PDB entry 7CQP | X-ray diffraction, 1.90 A resolution | chains B and C

# Chain B
Protein: Calmodulin-1
From: Mus musculus
Reference sequence: P0DP26 (CALM1_MOUSE); numbering as in UniProt (aligned over 1-78)
Chain sequence (80 residues; each row starts with the number of its first residue; numbers below 1 keep their minus sign (Gly-1 is residue -1)):
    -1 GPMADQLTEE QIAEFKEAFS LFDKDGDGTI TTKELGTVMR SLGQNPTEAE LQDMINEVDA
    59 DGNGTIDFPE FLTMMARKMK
Disordered / not traced: -1 to 3
Differences from the reference sequence: expression tag (-1 to 0)
Curated features (UniProtKB/Swiss-Prot):
  - binding site (Ca(2+)): Asp21, Asp23, Asp25, Thr27, Glu32, Asp57, Asp59, Asn61, Thr63, Glu68
  - modified residue: Ala2 (N-acetylalanine), Lys22 (N6-acetyllysine), Thr45 (Phosphothreonine)
  - cross-link: Lys22 (Glycyl lysine isopeptide (Lys-Gly) (interchain with G-Cter in SUMO2))
Bound ions: Ca2+ site 1: Asp21, Asp23, Asp25, Thr27, Glu32; Ca2+ site 2: Asp57, Asp59, Asn61, Thr63, Glu68

# Chain C
Protein: Peptide from Short transient receptor potential channel 4
Reference sequence: Q9QUQ5 (TRPC4_MOUSE); residues 1-28 here correspond to UniProt positions 785-812 (UniProt number = residue number + 784)
Chain sequence (30 residues; numbered -1 to 28; the number before each row is that of its first residue; numbers below 1 keep their minus sign (Gly-1 is residue -1)):
    -1 GPDKRKNLSL FDLTTLIHPR SAAIASERHN
Disordered / not traced: -1 to 4, 25-28
Differences from the reference sequence: expression tag (-1 to 0)

# Interface between chain B and chain C
Residue-residue contacts (38; chain B residue first):
  Glu8(B) - Arg18(C)  salt bridge
  Gln9(B) - Ile22(C)
  Glu12(B) - His16(C)  salt bridge
  Glu12(B) - Arg18(C)
  Glu12(B) - Ser19(C)  hydrogen bond (backbone-side chain)
  Glu12(B) - Ile22(C)
  Phe13(B) - Ser19(C)
  Phe13(B) - Ile22(C)  hydrophobic
  Glu15(B) - His16(C)  salt bridge
  Ala16(B) - Thr12(C)
  Ala16(B) - His16(C)
  Ala16(B) - Ser19(C)
  Leu19(B) - Ile15(C)
  Leu19(B) - His16(C)
  Phe20(B) - Leu8(C)  hydrophobic
  Phe20(B) - Thr12(C)
  Phe20(B) - Ile15(C)  hydrophobic
  Leu33(B) - Leu8(C)  hydrophobic
  Leu33(B) - Leu11(C)  hydrophobic
  Val36(B) - Ile15(C)  hydrophobic
  Met37(B) - Leu11(C)  hydrophobic
  Leu40(B) - Leu11(C)  hydrophobic
  Leu40(B) - Leu14(C)  hydrophobic
  Leu40(B) - Ile15(C)  hydrophobic
  Gln42(B) - Leu6(C)
  Met52(B) - Leu6(C)
  Met52(B) - Ser7(C)
  Met52(B) - Leu8(C)
  Met52(B) - Leu11(C)  hydrophobic
  Glu55(B) - Ser7(C)
  Val56(B) - Leu8(C)  hydrophobic
  Phe69(B) - Thr12(C)
  Met72(B) - Leu8(C)  hydrophobic
  Met72(B) - Phe9(C)  hydrophobic
  Met73(B) - Phe9(C)  hydrophobic
  Met73(B) - Ser19(C)
  Lys76(B) - Phe9(C)
  Lys76(B) - Ala23(C)
Other interface residues (no listed pair), chain B (22 interface residues in all): Ile64, Met77
From the paper, about this interface:
  - interface residues, chain C: Leu8(C)
  - hot spots on chain C (mutagenesis) - L8A/F9A: abolished binding to Calmodulin-1 (chain B)

# Summary
The interface between chain B and chain C involves 22 residues on one side and 13 on the other, with 1
hydrogen bond and 3 salt bridges. Among the polar pairs are Glu8(B)-Arg18(C), Glu12(B)-His16(C) and
Glu15(B)-His16(C). The paper reports that L8A/F9A of chain C abolish binding to Calmodulin-1 (chain B); the
interface residue Leu8(C).
Chain B is Calmodulin-1 (Mus musculus) and chain C is Peptide from Short transient receptor potential channel
4; the structure, Complex of TRPC4 and Calmodulin_Nlobe, was determined by X-ray diffraction, deposited
together with 7CQH and 7CQV.
